5LSP - chains H and S of the 8 polymer chains in the assembly; structure by X-ray diffraction, 2.60 A resolution.

# Chain H (and S)
Protein: 107_A07 Fab heavy chain
Source organism: Homo sapiens
Notes: antibody fragment or engineered binder; chain S of this document is another copy of the same molecule, construct and numbering; everything in this record applies to it too
Sequence (223 residues; row label = number of the first residue in the row):
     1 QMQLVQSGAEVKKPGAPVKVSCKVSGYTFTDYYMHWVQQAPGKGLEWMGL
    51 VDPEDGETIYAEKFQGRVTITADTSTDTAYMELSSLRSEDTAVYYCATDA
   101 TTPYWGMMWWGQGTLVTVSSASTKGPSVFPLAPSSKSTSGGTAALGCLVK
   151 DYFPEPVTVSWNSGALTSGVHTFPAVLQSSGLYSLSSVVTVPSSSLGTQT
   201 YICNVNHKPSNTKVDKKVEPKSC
Unresolved in the structure: 135-139, 222-223
Disulfide bonds: Cys22-Cys96, Cys147-Cys203

# Chain H / chain S interface
Contacting residue pairs (9):
  Gln1(H) with Met2(S); Met108(S); Trp109(S); Trp110(S)
  Met2(H) with Gln1(S)
  Gln3(H) with Gln3(S), hydrogen bond
  Lys23(H) with Thr167(S)
  Trp109(H) with Gln1(S)
  Trp110(H) with Gln1(S)
Interface residues without a listed pair, chain H (8 interface residues in all): Ser75, Thr76

# Overview
8 residues of chain H and 7 residues of chain S are in contact, with 1 hydrogen bond. The hydrogen-bonded pair
is Gln3(H)-Gln3(S).
Chain H and chain S are both 107_A07 Fab heavy chain (Homo sapiens); the structure, 107_A07 Fab in complex
with fragment of the Met receptor, was determined by X-ray diffraction.
